PDB entry 8WXN | X-ray diffraction, 1.58 A resolution | chain A

# Chain A
Protein: ABC-type uncharacterized transport system periplasmic component-like protein
From: Rhodothermus marinus DSM 4252
UniProtKB: D0MDR1 (D0MDR1_RHOM4); residue numbers follow UniProt; this construct covers 22-185
Chain sequence (164 residues; each row starts with the number of its first residue):
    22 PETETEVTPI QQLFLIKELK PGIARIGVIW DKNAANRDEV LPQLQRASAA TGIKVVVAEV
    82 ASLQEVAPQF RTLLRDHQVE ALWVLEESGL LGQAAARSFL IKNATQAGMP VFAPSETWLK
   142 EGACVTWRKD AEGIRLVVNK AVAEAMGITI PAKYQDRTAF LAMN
Unresolved in the structure: 22-26, 183-185
Modified residues: Mse130 (selenomethionine; parent Met); Mse167 (selenomethionine; parent Met); Mse184 (selenomethionine)

# Summary
Chain A is ABC-type uncharacterized transport system periplasmic component-like protein (Rhodothermus marinus
DSM 4252); the structure, Crystal structure of substrate-binding protein from Rhodothermus marinus (Dose II),
was determined by X-ray diffraction together with 8WXM, 8WXO and 8WXP from the same study.
